PDB entry 9N67 | X-ray diffraction, 1.80 A resolution | chains A and B

Chain A (and B):
Protein: Dihydroorotate dehydrogenase
From: Leishmania braziliensis
Notes: EC 1.3.3.1; chain B of this document is another copy of the same molecule, construct and numbering; everything in this record applies to it too
UniProt: E9AI53 (E9AI53_LEIBR); residues 1-313 here = UniProt positions 1-313
Amino-acid sequence (347 residues; numbered -33 to 313; the number before each row is that of its first residue; numbers below 1 keep their minus sign (Met-33 is residue -33)):
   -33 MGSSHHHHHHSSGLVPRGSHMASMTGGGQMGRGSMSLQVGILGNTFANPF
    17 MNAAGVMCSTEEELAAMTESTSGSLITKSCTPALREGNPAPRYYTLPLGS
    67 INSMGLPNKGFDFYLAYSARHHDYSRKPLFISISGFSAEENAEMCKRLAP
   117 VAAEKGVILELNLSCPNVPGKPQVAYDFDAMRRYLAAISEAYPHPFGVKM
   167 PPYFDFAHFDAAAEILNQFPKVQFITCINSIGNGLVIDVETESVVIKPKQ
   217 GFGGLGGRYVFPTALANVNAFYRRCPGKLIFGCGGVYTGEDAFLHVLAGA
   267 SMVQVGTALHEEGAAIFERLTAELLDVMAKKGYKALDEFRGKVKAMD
Not modelled in the structure: -33 to -1, 135-138, 313 (chain B: -33 to -1, 135-136, 313)
Sequence notes: initiating methionine (-33); expression tag (-32 to 0)
Ligand contacts:
  - FMN (flavin mononucleotide): Ala19, Ala20, Gly21, Val22, Lys44, Ser45, Tyr59, Ser66, Asn68, Met70, Leu72, Asn128, Lys165, Ile194, Asn195, Ser196, Gly222, Gly223, Val226, Cys249, Gly250, Gly251, Val252, Val271, Gly272, Thr273
  - orotic acid (ORO): Lys44, Asn68, Ser69, Met70, Gly71, Leu72, Pro73, Asn128, Ser130, Cys131, Pro132, Asn133, Asn195, Ser196
From the paper describing this entry:
  - catalytic residues: Cys131 (citing earlier work)
  - binding site for orotic acid: Lys44, Asn68, Met70, Gly71, Leu72, Asn128, Asn133, Asn195, Ser196
  - conformationally variable residues (order/disorder transition): Leu129 to Tyr142

Interface between chain A and chain B:
Pairs across the interface (97):
  Pro57(A) - Met312(B)  hydrophobic
  Leu64(A) - Arg224(B)
  Tyr142(A) - Asp171(B)
  Phe170(A) - Phe170(B)  hydrophobic
  Phe170(A) - Ile197(B)  hydrophobic
  Phe170(A) - Gly198(B)
  Phe170(A) - Asn199(B)  hydrogen bond (backbone-side chain)
  Asp171(A) - Tyr142(B)
  Asp171(A) - Asn199(B)
  Phe172(A) - Lys215(B)
  Phe172(A) - Phe218(B)  hydrophobic
  Ile197(A) - Phe170(B)  hydrophobic
  Gly198(A) - Phe170(B)
  Asn199(A) - Phe170(B)  hydrogen bond (side chain-backbone)
  Asn199(A) - Asp171(B)
  Asn199(A) - Phe172(B)
  Asn199(A) - Ala232(B)
  Gly200(A) - Pro228(B)
  Gly200(A) - Ala232(B)
  Leu201(A) - Pro228(B)  hydrogen bond (backbone-backbone)
  Leu201(A) - Leu231(B)
  Leu201(A) - Ala232(B)  hydrophobic
  Leu201(A) - Asn235(B)
  Val202(A) - Pro228(B)  hydrophobic
  Ile203(A) - Leu260(B)
  Ile203(A) - Leu263(B)  hydrophobic
  Ile203(A) - Val309(B)  hydrophobic
  Val205(A) - Phe259(B)
  Val205(A) - Leu260(B)  hydrophobic
  Val205(A) - Lys297(B)  hydrogen bond (backbone-side chain)
  Glu206(A) - Lys297(B)  hydrogen bond (backbone-side chain)
  Thr207(A) - Lys310(B)
  Glu208(A) - Phe259(B)
  Glu208(A) - Leu263(B)
  Glu208(A) - Lys297(B)  salt bridge
  Glu208(A) - Tyr299(B)  hydrogen bond
  Glu208(A) - Val309(B)
  Glu208(A) - Lys310(B)  hydrogen bond (backbone-backbone)
  Ser209(A) - Lys310(B)  hydrogen bond (side chain-backbone)
  Ser209(A) - Ala311(B)  hydrogen bond (side chain-backbone)
  Val210(A) - Val309(B)  hydrophobic
  Val210(A) - Lys310(B)  hydrogen bond (backbone-backbone)
  Val210(A) - Ala311(B)  hydrophobic
  Val210(A) - Met312(B)
  Val211(A) - Met312(B)
  Ile212(A) - Met312(B)
  Lys213(A) - Met312(B)
  Lys215(A) - Phe172(B)
  Gln216(A) - Phe172(B)
  Gln216(A) - Arg239(B)
  Phe218(A) - Phe172(B)  hydrophobic
  Phe218(A) - Ala232(B)
  Phe218(A) - Asn235(B)
  Leu221(A) - Pro228(B)  hydrophobic
  Leu221(A) - Thr229(B)
  Arg224(A) - Leu64(B)
  Arg224(A) - Tyr225(B)
  Tyr225(A) - Arg224(B)
  Tyr225(A) - Tyr225(B)
  Tyr225(A) - Pro228(B)  hydrophobic
  Pro228(A) - Gly200(B)
  Pro228(A) - Leu201(B)  hydrogen bond (backbone-backbone)
  Pro228(A) - Leu221(B)  hydrophobic
  Pro228(A) - Tyr225(B)  hydrophobic
  Thr229(A) - Leu221(B)
  Leu231(A) - Leu201(B)
  Ala232(A) - Asn199(B)
  Ala232(A) - Gly200(B)
  Ala232(A) - Leu201(B)  hydrophobic
  Ala232(A) - Phe218(B)
  Asn235(A) - Leu201(B)
  Asn235(A) - Phe218(B)
  Arg239(A) - Gln216(B)
  Glu256(A) - Val205(B)
  Phe259(A) - Val205(B)
  Phe259(A) - Glu208(B)
  Leu260(A) - Ile203(B)
  Leu260(A) - Val205(B)  hydrophobic
  Leu263(A) - Ile203(B)  hydrophobic
  Leu263(A) - Glu208(B)
  Lys297(A) - Val205(B)  hydrogen bond (side chain-backbone)
  Lys297(A) - Glu206(B)  hydrogen bond (side chain-backbone)
  Lys297(A) - Glu208(B)  salt bridge
  Tyr299(A) - Glu208(B)  hydrogen bond
  Val309(A) - Ile203(B)  hydrophobic
  Val309(A) - Glu208(B)
  Val309(A) - Val210(B)  hydrophobic
  Lys310(A) - Thr207(B)
  Lys310(A) - Glu208(B)  hydrogen bond (backbone-backbone)
  Lys310(A) - Ser209(B)  hydrogen bond (backbone-side chain)
  Lys310(A) - Val210(B)  hydrogen bond (backbone-backbone)
  Ala311(A) - Ser209(B)  hydrogen bond (backbone-side chain)
  Met312(A) - Pro57(B)  hydrophobic
  Met312(A) - Val210(B)
  Met312(A) - Val211(B)
  Met312(A) - Ile212(B)
  Met312(A) - Lys213(B)
Interface residues without a listed pair, chain A (50 interface residues in all): Phe175, Asp204, Ala236, Ala264, Val293, Lys308
Interface residues without a listed pair, chain B (52 interface residues in all): Gln139, Phe175, Val202, Asp204, Ala236, Glu256, Ala264, Val293, Phe305, Lys308

In short:
50 residues of chain A and 52 residues of chain B are in contact; the contacts include 18 hydrogen bonds and 2
salt bridges. Among the polar pairs are Glu208(A)-Lys297(B), Phe170(A)-Asn199(B) and Val205(A)-Lys297(B). The
paper reports the catalytic residue Cys131(A); a binding site for orotic acid at Lys44(A), Asn68(A) and
Met70(A) among others.
Chain A and chain B are both Dihydroorotate dehydrogenase (Leishmania braziliensis); the structure, Crystal
structure of dihydroorotate dehydrogenase from Leishmania braziliensis in complex with orotate, was determined
by X-ray diffraction (same publication as 9N68, 9N6O, 9N6Q and 9CB8).
